9BXF - chain A; structure by X-ray diffraction, 2.69 A resolution.

== Chain A ==
Protein: HIV-1 LM/HS clade A/E CRF01 gp120 core
Source organism: Human immunodeficiency virus 1
Reference sequence: A0A0M3KKW9 (A0A0M3KKW9_9HIV1); the author numbering skips numbers that UniProt does not, so the offset changes along the chain: 44-124 = UniProt 1-81; 198-301 = UniProt 82-185; 318-355 = UniProt 186-223; 357-395 = UniProt 224-262; 1 more segments
Chain sequence (355 residues; each row starts with the number of its first residue; note: 96 numbers in that range are skipped by the numbering (no residue carries them; nothing is unmodelled there)):
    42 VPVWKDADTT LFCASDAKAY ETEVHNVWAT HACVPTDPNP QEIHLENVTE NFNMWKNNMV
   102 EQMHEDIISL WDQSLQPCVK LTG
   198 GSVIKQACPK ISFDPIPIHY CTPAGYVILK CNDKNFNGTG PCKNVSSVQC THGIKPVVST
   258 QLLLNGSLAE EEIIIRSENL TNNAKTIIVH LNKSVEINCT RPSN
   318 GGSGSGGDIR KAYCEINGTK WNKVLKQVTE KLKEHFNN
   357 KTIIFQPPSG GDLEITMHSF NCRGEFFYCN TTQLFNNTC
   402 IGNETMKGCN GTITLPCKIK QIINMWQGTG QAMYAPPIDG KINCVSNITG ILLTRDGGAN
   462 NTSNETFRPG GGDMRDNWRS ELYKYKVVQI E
Disordered / not traced: 42-43, 318-324, 402-408
Cystine bridges: C54-C74, C119-C205, C218-C247, C228-C239, C296-C331, C378-C445, C385-C418, C395-C410
Glycans and other covalent adducts: N-acetylglucosamine (NAG) linked to N234, N241, N262, N276, N289, N295, N334, N386, N448
Construct notes: expression tag (42-43); engineered mutation Y61 (His18 in A0A0M3KKW9), H105 (Gln62 in A0A0M3KKW9), I108 (Val65 in A0A0M3KKW9), S375 (His242 in A0A0M3KKW9), D474 (Asn335 in A0A0M3KKW9), M475 (Ile336 in A0A0M3KKW9), R476 (Lys337 in A0A0M3KKW9)
Small-molecule neighbours: A1AS8 ((3S)-1-[4-(2-carbamimidamidoethyl)piperazine-1-carbonyl]-N-(4-chloro-3-fluorophenyl)piperidine-3-carboxamide): E102, V255, S256, T257, D368, E370, I371, S375, F376, N377, F382, I424, N425, M426, W427, Q428, G429, G473, M475, R476

== In short ==
Ligands of chain A: compound A1AS8. Covalently linked N-acetylglucosamine: at N234, N241, N262, N276, N289 and
N295 and 3 more.
Chain A is HIV-1 LM/HS clade A/E CRF01 gp120 core (Human immunodeficiency virus 1); the structure, Crystal
structure of HIV-1 lm/hs clade A/E CRF01 GP120 core in complex with hz-IV-236, was determined by X-ray
diffraction (same publication as 9BXB, 9BXD, 9BXG, 9BXW and 9BXY).
